PDB entry 7C9X | electron microscopy, 3.40 A resolution | chains A and D of the 4 polymer chains in the assembly

Chain A:
Molecule: VP1
From: Echovirus E3
UniProtKB: A0A060BKX4 (A0A060BKX4_9ENTO); residues 1-283 here = UniProt positions 1-283
Sequence (283 residues; each row starts with the number of its first residue):
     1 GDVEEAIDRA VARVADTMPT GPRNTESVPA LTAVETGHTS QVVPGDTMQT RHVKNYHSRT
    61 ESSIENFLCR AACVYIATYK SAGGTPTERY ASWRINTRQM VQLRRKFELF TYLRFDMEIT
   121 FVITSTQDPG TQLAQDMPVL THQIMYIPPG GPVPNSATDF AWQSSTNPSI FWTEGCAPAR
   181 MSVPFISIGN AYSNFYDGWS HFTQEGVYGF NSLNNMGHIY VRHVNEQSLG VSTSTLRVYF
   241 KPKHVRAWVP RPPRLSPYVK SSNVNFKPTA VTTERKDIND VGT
Disordered / not traced: 1-9
Small-molecule neighbours: sphingosine (SPH): Ile95, Thr97, Phe107, Phe115, Met117, Ile119, Phe121, Ile144, Met145, Tyr146, Pro168, Ser169, Ile170, Met181, Val183, Ile186, Tyr192, Asn194, Asn214, Met216, Ile219, Phe240

Chain D:
Molecule: VP4
From: Echovirus E3
UniProtKB: A0A291S400 (A0A291S400_9ENTO); residue numbers follow UniProt; this construct covers 2-69
Sequence (68 residues; each row starts with the number of its first residue):
     2 GAQVSTQKTG AHETSLTASG NSTIHYTNIN YYKDAASNSA NRQDFTQDPS KFTEPMKDVM
    62 IKSLPALN
Disordered / not traced: 14-23, 69

How chain A and chain D interact:
Contacting residue pairs (36):
  Val11(A) - Phe46(D)
  Ala12(A) - Phe46(D)
  Ala12(A) - Gln48(D)
  Ser27(A) - Ser64(D)
  Val28(A) - Lys63(D)
  Val28(A) - Ser64(D)
  Pro29(A) - Lys63(D)
  Thr36(A) - Met57(D)
  Gly37(A) - Pro56(D)
  His38(A) - Thr54(D)
  His38(A) - Glu55(D)  salt bridge
  His38(A) - Met57(D)
  His38(A) - Met61(D)
  Thr39(A) - Thr54(D)  hydrogen bond (backbone-backbone)
  Gln41(A) - Thr54(D)
  Gln41(A) - Glu55(D)
  Gln41(A) - Lys63(D)
  Ser58(A) - Lys9(D)
  Arg59(A) - Gln48(D)
  Thr60(A) - Lys9(D)
  Thr60(A) - Phe46(D)
  Glu65(A) - Ala41(D)
  Glu65(A) - Asn42(D)  hydrogen bond (side chain-backbone)
  Asn66(A) - Arg43(D)
  Asn66(A) - Phe46(D)
  Cys69(A) - Ala41(D)  hydrophobic
  Cys69(A) - Arg43(D)  hydrogen bond (backbone-side chain)
  Asp116(A) - Ala37(D)
  Ser182(A) - Ala37(D)  hydrogen bond (side chain-backbone)
  Ser182(A) - Ser38(D)
  Pro184(A) - Ala37(D)  hydrophobic
  Lys243(A) - Ala37(D)  hydrogen bond (side chain-backbone)
  Lys243(A) - Asn39(D)  hydrogen bond (side chain-backbone)
  His244(A) - Ala36(D)
  His244(A) - Ser40(D)  hydrogen bond (side chain-backbone)
  His244(A) - Asn42(D)  hydrogen bond
Also at the interface, not in a pair above, chain A (28 interface residues in all): Ala33, Val43, Asp46, Tyr56, Ser63, Val183, Pro250
Also at the interface, not in a pair above, chain D (23 interface residues in all): Ala12, His13, Phe53, Ala67, Leu68

Summary:
The interface between chain A and chain D involves 28 residues on one side and 23 on the other; the contacts
include 8 hydrogen bonds and 1 salt bridge. Polar contacts include His38(A)-Glu55(D), Glu65(A)-Asn42(D) and
Cys69(A)-Arg43(D). Bound to chain A: sphingosine.
Chain A is VP1 and chain D is VP4, both from Echovirus E3; the structure, Echovirus 3 F-particle, was
determined by electron microscopy together with 7C9S, 7C9T, 7C9U, 7C9V, 7C9W, 7C9Y and 7C9Z from the same
study.
